Entry 4PXU (X-ray diffraction, 2.60 A resolution); this record covers chains A and B.

== Chain A (and B) ==
Protein: Bipolar kinesin KRP-130
From: Drosophila melanogaster
Notes: fragment: Bipolar assembly domain of kinesin-5 (Klp61f); chain B of this document is another copy of the same molecule, construct and numbering; everything in this record applies to it too
UniProtKB: P46863 (KL61_DROME); aligned to UniProt positions 634-839 over residues 634-839 (the alignment contains insertions or deletions, so no single offset holds)
Sequence (211 residues; row label = number of the first residue in the row):
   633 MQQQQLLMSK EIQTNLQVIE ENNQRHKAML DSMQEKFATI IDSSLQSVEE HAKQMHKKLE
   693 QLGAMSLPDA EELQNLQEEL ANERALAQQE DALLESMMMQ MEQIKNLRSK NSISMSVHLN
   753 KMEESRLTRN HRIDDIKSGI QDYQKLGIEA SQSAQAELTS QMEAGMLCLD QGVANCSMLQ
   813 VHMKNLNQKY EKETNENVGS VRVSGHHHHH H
Disordered / not traced: 633-639, 792-843 (chain B: 633-659, 796-843)
Construct notes: expression tag (633, 840, 840-841, 841-843); engineered mutation Ser836 (His in P46863), Gly837 (His in P46863)
What the authors report for this chain:
  - mutagenesis - L726D/Y775R, R740A, R761A, Y775R: decreased binding to Bipolar kinesin KRP-130 (chain A)
  - mutagenesis - F669E, L726D, L726K: unchanged binding to Bipolar kinesin KRP-130 (chain A)
  - mutagenesis - F669E/L726D/Y775R, F669E/L726D/R740A/R761A/Y775R: abolished binding to Bipolar kinesin KRP-130 (chain A)

== How chain A and chain B interact ==
Pairs across the interface (81):
  Gln666(A) - Leu790(B)
  Gln666(A) - Gln793(B)
  Gln666(A) - Met794(B)
  Phe669(A) - Leu790(B)  hydrophobic
  Ala670(A) - Leu790(B)  hydrophobic
  Ile673(A) - Gln787(B)
  Leu677(A) - Gly779(B)
  Leu677(A) - Ile780(B)
  Leu677(A) - Ser783(B)
  Val680(A) - Tyr775(B)  hydrophobic
  Glu681(A) - Gln776(B)
  Glu681(A) - Ile780(B)
  Ala684(A) - Ile772(B)
  Ala684(A) - Gln776(B)
  Met687(A) - Ile772(B)  hydrophobic
  His688(A) - Gln773(B)
  Leu691(A) - Ile765(B)
  Leu691(A) - Ile768(B)  hydrophobic
  Leu691(A) - Lys769(B)
  Leu691(A) - Ile772(B)  hydrophobic
  Glu692(A) - Lys769(B)  salt bridge
  Leu694(A) - Ile765(B)  hydrophobic
  Gly695(A) - Ile765(B)
  Ser698(A) - Arg758(B)  hydrogen bond
  Ser698(A) - Asn762(B)  hydrogen bond
  Asp701(A) - Arg758(B)
  Asp701(A) - Arg761(B)  salt bridge
  Ala702(A) - Arg758(B)
  Leu705(A) - Met754(B)  hydrophobic
  Leu705(A) - Glu755(B)
  Leu708(A) - Leu751(B)  hydrophobic
  Gln709(A) - Leu751(B)
  Leu712(A) - Ser744(B)
  Leu712(A) - Met747(B)  hydrophobic
  Leu712(A) - Ser748(B)
  Glu715(A) - Arg740(B)
  Glu715(A) - Ser744(B)
  Arg716(A) - Ser741(B)  hydrogen bond
  Arg716(A) - Ser744(B)
  Glu722(A) - Met733(B)
  Asp723(A) - Lys737(B)  salt bridge
  Leu726(A) - Met730(B)  hydrophobic
  Leu726(A) - Met733(B)  hydrophobic
  Met730(A) - Leu726(B)  hydrophobic
  Met730(A) - Met730(B)  hydrophobic
  Met733(A) - Glu722(B)
  Met733(A) - Leu726(B)  hydrophobic
  Lys737(A) - Asp723(B)  salt bridge
  Arg740(A) - Glu715(B)
  Ser741(A) - Arg716(B)  hydrogen bond
  Ser744(A) - Leu712(B)
  Ser744(A) - Arg716(B)  hydrogen bond
  Met747(A) - Leu708(B)
  Met747(A) - Leu712(B)  hydrophobic
  Ser748(A) - Leu712(B)
  Leu751(A) - Leu708(B)  hydrophobic
  Leu751(A) - Gln709(B)
  Glu755(A) - Leu705(B)
  Arg758(A) - Ser698(B)  hydrogen bond
  Arg758(A) - Asp701(B)
  Arg758(A) - Ala702(B)
  Arg761(A) - Asp701(B)  salt bridge
  Asn762(A) - Ser698(B)  hydrogen bond
  Ile765(A) - Leu691(B)
  Ile765(A) - Leu694(B)  hydrophobic
  Ile768(A) - Leu691(B)  hydrophobic
  Lys769(A) - Leu691(B)  hydrogen bond (side chain-backbone)
  Lys769(A) - Glu692(B)  salt bridge
  Ile772(A) - His683(B)
  Ile772(A) - Ala684(B)
  Gln773(A) - His688(B)
  Tyr775(A) - Val680(B)  hydrophobic
  Gln776(A) - Glu681(B)
  Gln776(A) - Ala684(B)
  Gly779(A) - Leu677(B)
  Ile780(A) - Leu677(B)  hydrophobic
  Ile780(A) - Glu681(B)
  Ser783(A) - Leu677(B)
  Ala786(A) - Phe669(B)
  Leu790(A) - Phe669(B)  hydrophobic
  Thr791(A) - Phe669(B)
Other interface residues (no listed pair), chain A (56 interface residues in all): His683, Met729, Met754, Gln787
Other interface residues (no listed pair), chain B (55 interface residues in all): Gln666, Ile673, Met687, Gly695, Met729

== In short ==
56 residues of chain A face 55 of chain B across their interface, with 8 hydrogen bonds and 6 salt bridges.
Polar pairs include Glu692(A)-Lys769(B), Asp701(A)-Arg761(B) and Asp723(A)-Lys737(B). The paper reports that
L726D/Y775R, R740A and R761A of chain A, among others, reduce binding to Bipolar kinesin KRP-130 (chain A);
F669E/L726D/Y775R and F669E/L726D/R740A/R761A/Y775R of chain A abolish binding to Bipolar kinesin KRP-130
(chain A); 9 substitutions were tested in all.
Both chains are Bipolar kinesin KRP-130 (Drosophila melanogaster). Entry 4PXU (Structural basis for the
assembly of the mitotic motor kinesin-5 into bipolar tetramers) was determined by X-ray diffraction together
with 4PXT from the same study.
